1BCC - chains D and G of the 10 polymer chains in the assembly; structure by X-ray diffraction, 3.16 A resolution.

Chain D:
Protein: Ubiquinol cytochrome C oxidoreductase
Source organism: Gallus gallus
Notes: EC 1.10.2.2
UniProtKB: P00125 (CY1_BOVIN); residues 1-241 here = UniProt positions 1-241
Chain sequence (241 residues; row label = number of the first residue in the row):
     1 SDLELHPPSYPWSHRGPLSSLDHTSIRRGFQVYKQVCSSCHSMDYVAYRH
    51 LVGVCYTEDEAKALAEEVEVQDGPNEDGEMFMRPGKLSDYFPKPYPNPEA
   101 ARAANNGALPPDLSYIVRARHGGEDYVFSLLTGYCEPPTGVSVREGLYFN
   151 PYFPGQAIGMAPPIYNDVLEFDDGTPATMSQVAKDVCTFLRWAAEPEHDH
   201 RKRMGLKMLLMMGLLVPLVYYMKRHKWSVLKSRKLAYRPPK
Construct notes: conflict Pro-17 (Leu in P00125), Val-143 (Leu in P00125), Asp-167 (Glu in P00125), Val-216 (Leu in P00125), Tyr-221 (Ala in P00125)
Glycans and other covalent adducts: heme (HEM) linked to Cys-37, Cys-40
Ion coordination: heme Fe: His-41, Met-160
Residues lining bound ligands: heme (HEM): Val-32, Val-36, Ser-39, His-41, Asn-105, Ala-108, Leu-109, Pro-110, Pro-111, Leu-113, Ile-116, Arg-120, Tyr-126, Val-127, Leu-130, Leu-131, Phe-153, Ile-158, Gly-159, Met-160, Pro-163, Val-186
Reported in the primary citation:
  - contacts within the chain: Tyr-33/Phe-189
  - heme coordination: Met-160
  - binding site for heme: Val-36 to His-41, Pro-111 to Leu-113, Ile-158 to Pro-163

Chain G:
Protein: Ubiquinol cytochrome C oxidoreductase
Source organism: Gallus gallus
Notes: EC 1.10.2.2
UniProtKB: P13271 (UCRQ_BOVIN); residue numbers follow UniProt; this construct covers 1-81
Chain sequence (81 residues; each row starts with the number of its first residue):
     1 GRQFGHLTRVRHLITYSLSPFEQRPFPHYFSKGVPNVWRRLRACILRVAP
    51 PFLAFYLLYTWGTQEFEKSKRKNPAAYVNDR
Not modelled in the structure: 1, 80-81
Construct notes: conflict Leu-13 (Val in P13271), Pro-25 (Ala in P13271), Val-34 (Ile in P13271), Trp-38 (Leu in P13271), Leu-41 (Thr in P13271), Leu-53 (Val in P13271), Leu-58 (Val in P13271), Val-78 (Glu in P13271)

Interface between chain D and chain G:
Pairs across the interface (33; chain D residue first):
  Asp-2(D) / Phe-66(G)
  Asp-2(D) / Lys-70(G)  salt bridge
  Tyr-220(D) / Phe-26(G)
  Tyr-221(D) / Pro-25(G)  hydrophobic
  Arg-224(D) / Pro-25(G)  hydrogen bond (side chain-backbone)
  Arg-224(D) / Phe-26(G)
  His-225(D) / Pro-20(G)
  His-225(D) / Phe-21(G)
  Ser-228(D) / Pro-20(G)
  Ser-228(D) / Gln-23(G)  hydrogen bond
  Val-229(D) / Ser-17(G)  hydrogen bond (backbone-side chain)
  Val-229(D) / Leu-18(G)
  Val-229(D) / Pro-20(G)  hydrophobic
  Val-229(D) / Gln-23(G)  hydrogen bond (backbone-side chain)
  Ser-232(D) / Gln-23(G)  hydrogen bond
  Arg-233(D) / Tyr-16(G)
  Arg-233(D) / Ser-17(G)
  Lys-234(D) / Ile-14(G)
  Lys-234(D) / Thr-15(G)
  Lys-234(D) / Tyr-16(G)  hydrogen bond (backbone-backbone)
  Leu-235(D) / Ile-14(G)
  Leu-235(D) / Thr-15(G)
  Ala-236(D) / His-12(G)
  Ala-236(D) / Leu-13(G)
  Ala-236(D) / Ile-14(G)  hydrogen bond (backbone-backbone)
  Ala-236(D) / Tyr-16(G)  hydrophobic
  Tyr-237(D) / Arg-11(G)
  Tyr-237(D) / His-12(G)
  Tyr-237(D) / Leu-13(G)  hydrophobic
  Arg-238(D) / His-12(G)  hydrogen bond (backbone-backbone)
  Arg-238(D) / Ile-14(G)
  Pro-239(D) / His-12(G)
  Pro-240(D) / His-12(G)
Also at the interface, not in a pair above, chain G (17 interface residues in all): Arg-24, Pro-27

Summary:
16 residues of chain D face 17 of chain G across their interface, with 8 hydrogen bonds and 1 salt bridge.
Polar pairs include Asp-2(D)/Lys-70(G), Arg-224(D)/Pro-25(G) and Ser-228(D)/Gln-23(G). Covalently linked heme:
at Cys-40(D). The paper reports a binding site for heme at Val-36(D), Pro-111(D) and Ile-158(D); heme
coordination by Met-160(D).
Chain D is Ubiquinol cytochrome C oxidoreductase and chain G is Ubiquinol cytochrome C oxidoreductase, both
from Gallus gallus; the structure, Cytochrome BC1 complex from chicken, was determined by X-ray diffraction,
deposited together with 2BCC and 3BCC.
